Entry 5HLK (X-ray diffraction, 2.00 A resolution); this record covers chains B and F of the 6 polymer chains in the assembly.

== Chain B ==
Name: Type-2 restriction enzyme EcoRV
Source organism: Escherichia coli
Notes: EC 3.1.21.4
UniProt: P04390 (T2E5_ECOLX); residues 2-245 here = UniProt positions 2-245
Chain sequence (244 residues; row label = number of the first residue in the row):
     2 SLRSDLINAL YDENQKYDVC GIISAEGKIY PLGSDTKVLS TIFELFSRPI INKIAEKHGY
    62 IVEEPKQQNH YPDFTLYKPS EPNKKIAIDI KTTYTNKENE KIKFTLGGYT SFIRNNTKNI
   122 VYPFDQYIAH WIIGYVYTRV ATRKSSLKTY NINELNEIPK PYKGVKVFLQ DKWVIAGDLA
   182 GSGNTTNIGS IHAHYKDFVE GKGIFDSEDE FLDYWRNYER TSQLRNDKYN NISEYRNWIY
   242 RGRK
Metal / ion sites: Na+ site 1: Asn-15, Tyr-18, Asp-19 (together with 1,2-ethanediol); lutetium (III) ion site 1: Glu-45, Asp-74 (shared with 1 residue of chain A; DA7(F) of chain F); lutetium (III) ion site 2: Asp-74, Asp-90 (shared with DA7(F) of chain F); Na+ site 2: Thr-186, Thr-187 (shared with 1 residue of chain D)
Swiss-Prot annotation at these positions:
  - active site: Asp-74, Asp-90, Lys-92
  - binding site (Mg(2+)): Glu-45, Asp-74, Asp-90
What the authors report for this chain:
  - mutagenesis - L33V, L40V: decreased stability
  - catalytic residues: Asp-90 (citing earlier work)

== Chain F ==
Molecule: 6-nt DNA strand
Sequence (6 nucleotides; each row starts with the number of its first residue):
     7 ATCTTT
Metal / ion sites: lutetium (III) ion site 1: DA7 (shared with 1 residue of chain A; Glu-45(B), Asp-74(B) of chain B)

== Interface between chain B and chain F ==
Pairs across the interface - 17 pairs, chain B then chain F:
  Thr-37(B) with DT8(F), phosphate contact; DC9(F), hydrogen bond to the phosphate
  Glu-45(B) with DA7(F), phosphate contact
  Asp-74(B) with DA7(F), phosphate contact
  Lys-92(B) with DT8(F), salt bridge to the phosphate
  Thr-93(B) with DT8(F), hydrogen bond to the phosphate
  Thr-94(B) with DC9(F), hydrogen bond to the phosphate
  Tyr-95(B) with DC9(F), phosphate contact; DT10(F), hydrogen bond to the phosphate
  Thr-106(B) with DT8(F), hydrogen bond to the phosphate
  Arg-140(B) with DT10(F), salt bridge to the phosphate
  Gly-182(B) with DC9(F), hydrogen bond to the base
  Ser-183(B) with DT8(F), base contact; DC9(F), base contact
  Thr-186(B) with DA7(F), base contact; DT8(F), hydrogen bond to the base
  Asn-188(B) with DT8(F), base contact
Also at the interface, not in a pair above, chain B (17 interface residues in all): Ser-41, Asp-90, Ile-91, Lys-104

== In short ==
17 residues of chain B face 4 of chain F across their interface; the contacts include 7 hydrogen bonds and 2
salt bridges. Polar contacts include Gly-182(B)/DC9(F), Thr-186(B)/DT8(F) and Thr-37(B)/DC9(F). From the
paper: the catalytic residue Asp-90(B); L33V and L40V of chain B reduce stability.
Here chain B is Type-2 restriction enzyme EcoRV (Escherichia coli) and chain F is a 6-nt DNA strand. Entry
5HLK (Crystal structure of the ternary EcoRV-DNA-Lu complex with cleaved DNA substrate) was determined by
X-ray diffraction, deposited together with 5F8A.
